PDB entry 2NYC | X-ray diffraction, 1.90 A resolution | chain A

[Chain A]
Name: Nuclear protein SNF4
Organism: Saccharomyces cerevisiae
Notes: fragment: bateman2 domain
Reference sequence: P12904 (SNF4_YEAST); numbering as in UniProt (aligned over 179-322)
Amino-acid sequence (144 residues; row label = number of the first residue in the row):
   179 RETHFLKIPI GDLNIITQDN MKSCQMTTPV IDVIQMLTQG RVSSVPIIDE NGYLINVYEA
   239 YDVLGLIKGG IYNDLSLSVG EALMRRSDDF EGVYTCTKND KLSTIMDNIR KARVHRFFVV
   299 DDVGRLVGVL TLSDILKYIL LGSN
Not modelled in the structure: 179-180, 249-252, 266-271, 321-322
Curated features (UniProtKB/Swiss-Prot):
  - binding site (ADP): Thr195, Ser221, Ser222, Arg291 to His293, Thr309 to Asp312
  - binding site (AMP): Thr195, Lys200, Ser221, Ser222, Thr309 to Asp312
  - binding site (ATP): Thr195, Lys200, Ser221, Ser222, Thr309 to Asp312
  - mutagenesis: Leu242 (L242E: Decreases SNF1-activation efficiency; when associated with A-291 and E-293), Asn251 (N251I: Leads to resistance to 2-deoxyglucose), Arg291 (R291A: Decreases SNF1-activation efficiency; when associated with E-242 and E-293), His293 (H293A: Reduces glucose inhibition of SNF1 and leads to resistance to 2-deoxyglucose; H293E: Decreases SNF1-activation efficiency; when associated with E-242 and A-291)
Reported in the primary citation:
  - specificity-determining residues: Ala238 (proposed by the authors, not directly observed)
  - mutagenesis - L242E/R291A/H293E (5-fold): decreased catalytic activity
  - mutagenesis - L242E/R291A/H293E (2-fold), L314E: decreased expression

[Overview]
From UniProt: 10 ADP-binding residues, 8 AMP-binding residues, 8 ATP-binding residues and 4 mutagenesis sites.
The paper reports that L242E/R291A/H293E and L314E reduce expression; the specificity determinant Ala238.
Chain A is Nuclear protein SNF4 (Saccharomyces cerevisiae); the structure, Crystal structure of the Bateman2
domain of yeast Snf4, was determined by X-ray diffraction, deposited together with 2NYE.
